6ZTZ - chains K and L of the 11 polymer chains in the assembly; structure by electron microscopy, 6.50 A resolution (low resolution: residue-level contacts below are approximate; hydrogen-bond / salt-bridge calls are withheld).

== Chain K (and L) ==
Protein: Outer capsid protein mu-1
From: Reovirus sp
Notes: chain L of this document is another copy of the same molecule, construct and numbering; everything in this record applies to it too
UniProtKB: P11077 (MU1_REOVL); residue numbers follow UniProt; this construct covers 10-71, 97-675
Amino-acid sequence (641 residues; numbered 10 to 675; 25 numbers in that range are skipped by the numbering (no residue carries them; nothing is unmodelled there); the number before each row is that of its first residue):
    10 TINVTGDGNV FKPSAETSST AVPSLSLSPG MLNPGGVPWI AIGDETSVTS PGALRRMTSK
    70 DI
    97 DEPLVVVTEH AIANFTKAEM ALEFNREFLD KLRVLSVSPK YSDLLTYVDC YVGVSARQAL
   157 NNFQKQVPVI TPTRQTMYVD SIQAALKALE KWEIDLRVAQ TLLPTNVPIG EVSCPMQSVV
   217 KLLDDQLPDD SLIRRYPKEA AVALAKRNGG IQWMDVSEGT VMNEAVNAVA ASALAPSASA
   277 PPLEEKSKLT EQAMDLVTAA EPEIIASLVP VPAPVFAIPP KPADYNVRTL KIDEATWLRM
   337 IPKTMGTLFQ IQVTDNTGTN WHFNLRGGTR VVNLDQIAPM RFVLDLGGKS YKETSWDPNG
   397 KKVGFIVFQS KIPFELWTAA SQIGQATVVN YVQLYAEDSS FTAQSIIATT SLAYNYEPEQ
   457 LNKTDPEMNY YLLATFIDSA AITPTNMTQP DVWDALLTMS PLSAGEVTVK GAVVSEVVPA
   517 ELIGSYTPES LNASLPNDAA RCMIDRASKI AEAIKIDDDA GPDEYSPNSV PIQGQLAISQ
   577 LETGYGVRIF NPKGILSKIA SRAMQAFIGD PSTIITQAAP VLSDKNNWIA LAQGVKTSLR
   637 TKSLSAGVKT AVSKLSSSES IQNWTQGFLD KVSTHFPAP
Differences from the reference sequence: conflict Leu344 (Pro in P11077), Phe359 (Leu in P11077)

== How chain K and chain L interact ==
Residue-residue contacts - 128 pairs, chain K then chain L:
  Val31(K) - Asn42(L)
  Pro32(K) - Ser37(L)
  Pro32(K) - Pro38(L)
  Pro32(K) - Gly39(L)
  Lys113(K) - Gly39(L)
  Lys113(K) - Met40(L)
  Lys113(K) - Asn42(L)
  Lys113(K) - Thr104(L)
  Glu119(K) - Gly149(L)
  Glu119(K) - Val150(L)
  Glu119(K) - Ser151(L)
  Phe120(K) - Val150(L)
  Arg122(K) - Ser151(L)
  Arg122(K) - Ala152(L)
  Arg122(K) - Arg153(L)
  Ser132(K) - Arg153(L)
  Val133(K) - Arg153(L)
  Ser134(K) - Gln154(L)
  Lys136(K) - Gln154(L)
  Lys136(K) - Asn157(L)
  Lys136(K) - Asn158(L)
  Lys136(K) - Phe159(L)
  Lys242(K) - Val150(L)
  Lys242(K) - Ser151(L)
  Met258(K) - Thr67(L)
  Met258(K) - Asp97(L)
  Met258(K) - Glu98(L)
  Met258(K) - Pro99(L)
  Asn259(K) - Arg65(L)
  Asn259(K) - Pro99(L)
  Glu260(K) - Arg65(L)
  Ala261(K) - Arg65(L)
  Val262(K) - Pro43(L)
  Val262(K) - Gly44(L)
  Val262(K) - Gly45(L)
  Asn263(K) - Asn42(L)
  Asn263(K) - Pro43(L)
  Ala264(K) - Gln171(L)
  Val265(K) - Phe111(L)
  Val265(K) - Gln171(L)
  Ala266(K) - Leu41(L)
  Ser268(K) - Gln171(L)
  Ser273(K) - Asp176(L)
  Ser273(K) - Gln179(L)
  Glu280(K) - Leu36(L)
  Glu280(K) - Ser37(L)
  Glu280(K) - Leu41(L)
  Ser283(K) - Ser33(L)
  Ser283(K) - Leu34(L)
  Ser283(K) - Leu36(L)
  Thr286(K) - Pro32(L)
  Thr286(K) - Ser33(L)
  Glu287(K) - Ser33(L)
  Glu287(K) - Leu34(L)
  Met290(K) - Leu270(L)
  Met290(K) - Glu280(L)
  Glu299(K) - Ile657(L)
  Leu304(K) - Ser656(L)
  Val305(K) - Ser652(L)
  Pro310(K) - Asp555(L)
  Val311(K) - Asp555(L)
  Val311(K) - Lys645(L)
  Arg377(K) - Pro524(L)
  Gly383(K) - Thr325(L)
  Gly384(K) - Thr325(L)
  Ser436(K) - Arg324(L)
  Ser436(K) - Tyr387(L)
  Ser436(K) - Gln485(L)
  Ser436(K) - Asp490(L)
  Phe437(K) - Ser386(L)
  Phe437(K) - Tyr387(L)
  Phe437(K) - Lys388(L)
  Phe437(K) - Gln485(L)
  Thr438(K) - Thr484(L)
  Gln440(K) - Lys388(L)
  Ile442(K) - Arg324(L)
  Ile442(K) - Thr325(L)
  Ile443(K) - Thr325(L)
  Ala444(K) - Thr325(L)
  Ala444(K) - Lys327(L)
  Thr445(K) - Thr325(L)
  Thr445(K) - Leu326(L)
  Thr445(K) - Lys327(L)
  Thr445(K) - Asn528(L)
  Ser447(K) - Pro524(L)
  Ala449(K) - Pro524(L)
  Ser496(K) - Asp606(L)
  Pro497(K) - Gly605(L)
  Pro497(K) - Asp606(L)
  Leu498(K) - Gln601(L)
  Leu498(K) - Ala602(L)
  Leu498(K) - Gly605(L)
  Leu498(K) - Asp606(L)
  Ala500(K) - Gln601(L)
  Glu502(K) - Pro558(L)
  Tyr561(K) - Pro224(L)
  Pro563(K) - Val194(L)
  Pro563(K) - Thr197(L)
  Pro567(K) - Thr197(L)
  Pro567(K) - Leu198(L)
  Gln571(K) - Trp660(L)
  Leu577(K) - His671(L)
  Lys589(K) - Gln222(L)
  Lys589(K) - Leu223(L)
  Lys589(K) - Pro224(L)
  Lys621(K) - Trp660(L)
  Asn622(K) - Trp660(L)
  Ile625(K) - Trp660(L)
  Gln629(K) - Pro200(L)
  Gln629(K) - Asn202(L)
  Lys632(K) - Asn202(L)
  Thr633(K) - Asn202(L)
  Arg636(K) - Thr29(L)
  Arg636(K) - Ala30(L)
  Arg636(K) - Asn202(L)
  Thr637(K) - Ser28(L)
  Thr637(K) - Thr29(L)
  Thr637(K) - Ala30(L)
  Thr637(K) - Arg193(L)
  Lys638(K) - Ala30(L)
  Lys638(K) - Val31(L)
  Lys638(K) - Pro32(L)
  Ser639(K) - Ala30(L)
  Ser639(K) - Val31(L)
  Ser639(K) - Phe120(L)
  Leu640(K) - Val31(L)
  Leu640(K) - Pro32(L)
  Ala642(K) - Glu186(L)
Other interface residues (no listed pair), chain K (78 interface residues in all): Met116, Pro135, Ala271, Lys284, Ile300, Glu453, Gly501, Val566, Ile574, Ser641
Other interface residues (no listed pair), chain L (86 interface residues in all): Val46, His106, Pro168, Val175, Thr201, Val203, Lys385, Glu525, Arg598, Ile604, Ser649, Ser653, Phe664

== Summary ==
78 residues of chain K and 86 residues of chain L are in contact.
Both chains are Outer capsid protein mu-1 (Reovirus sp). Entry 6ZTZ (Assembly intermediates of orthoreovirus
captured in the cell) was determined by electron microscopy together with 6XF7, 6XF8, 6ZTS and 6ZTY from the
same study.
